Entry 7UYZ (X-ray diffraction, 2.49 A resolution); this record covers chains C and F of the 6 polymer chains in the assembly.

# Chain C
Name: Cyclic GMP-AMP synthase
Organism: Mus musculus
Notes: EC 2.7.7.86
UniProt: Q8C6L5 (CGAS_MOUSE); numbering as in UniProt (aligned over 147-507)
Amino-acid sequence (364 residues; numbered 144 to 507; the number before each row is that of its first residue):
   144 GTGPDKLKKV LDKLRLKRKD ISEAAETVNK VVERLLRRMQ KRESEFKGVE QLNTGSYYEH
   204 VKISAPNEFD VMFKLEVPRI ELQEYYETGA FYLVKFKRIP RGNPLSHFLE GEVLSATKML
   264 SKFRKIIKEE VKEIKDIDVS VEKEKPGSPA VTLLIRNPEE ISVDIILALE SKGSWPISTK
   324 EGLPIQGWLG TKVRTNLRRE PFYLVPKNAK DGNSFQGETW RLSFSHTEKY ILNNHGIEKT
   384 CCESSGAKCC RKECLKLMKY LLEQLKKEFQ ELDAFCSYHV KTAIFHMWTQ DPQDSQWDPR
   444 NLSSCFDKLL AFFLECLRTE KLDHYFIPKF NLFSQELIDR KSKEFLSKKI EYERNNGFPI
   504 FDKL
Disordered / not traced: 144-148, 184-186, 238-246, 252-255, 353-357, 507
Construct notes: expression tag (144-146)
Curated features (UniProtKB/Swiss-Prot):
  - region: Lys372 to Lys395 (DNA-binding)
  - motif: Leu154 to Leu159 (Nuclear export signal), Asp281 to Ser291 (Nuclear localization signal)
  - binding site (GTP): Thr197, Asp307, Arg364 to Glu371
  - binding site (ATP): Ser199, Glu371, Lys402, Ser420 to Lys424
  - binding site (Mg(2+)): Glu211, Asp213, Asp307
  - binding site (2',3'-cGAMP): Asp213, Gly290, Asp307, Lys350, Arg364 to Ser366
  - binding site (Zn(2+)): His378, Cys384, Cys385, Cys392
  - site: Arg241 (Arginine-anchor), Asp307, Ile308 (Cleavage)
  - modified residue: Lys156 (N6-lactoyllysine), Glu176 (PolyADP-ribosyl glutamic acid), Ser199 (Phosphoserine), Tyr201 (Phosphotyrosine), Glu272 (5-glutamyl polyglutamate), Ser291 (Phosphoserine), Glu302 (5-glutamyl glutamate), Lys372 (N6-acetyllysine), Lys382 (N6-acetyllysine), Lys402 (N6-acetyllysine), Ser420 (Phosphoserine), Lys491 (N6-methyllysine)
  - lipidation (S-palmitoyl cysteine): Cys392, Cys393, Cys459
  - cross-link (Glycyl lysine isopeptide (Lys-Gly)): Lys217 (interchain with G-Cter in SUMO), Lys271 (interchain with G-Cter in ubiquitin), Lys335 (interchain with G-Cter in SUMO), Lys372 (interchain with G-Cter in SUMO), Lys382 (interchain with G-Cter in SUMO), Lys399 (interchain with G-Cter in ubiquitin), Lys402 (interchain with G-Cter in ubiquitin), Lys409 (interchain with G-Cter in ubiquitin), Lys410 (interchain with G-Cter in ubiquitin), Lys464 (interchain with G-Cter in SUMO)
  - mutagenesis: Lys156 (K156Q: Mimics lactylation; knockin mice show higher mortality following HSV-1 infection), Asn172 (N172K: Induces alteration of the DNA-binding surface and leads to decreased synthesis of cyclic GMP-AMP (cGAMP); when associated with L-180), Glu176 (E176A: Abolished poly-ADP-ribosylation by PARP1, stimulating interferon production in knockin mice), Arg180 (R180L: Induces alteration of the DNA-binding surface and leads to decreased synthesis of cyclic GMP-AMP (cGAMP); when associated with K-182), Gly198 (G198A: Abolishes stimulation of interferon production; when associated with A-199), Ser199 (S199A: Abolishes stimulation of interferon production; when associated with A-199), Tyr201 (Y201E: Phosphomimetic mutant; reduced translocation to the nucleus following treatment with etoposide), Glu211 to Asp213 (Abolished nucleotidyltransferase activity. Does not affect nuclear localization and tethering to chromatin), Glu211 (E211A: Abolishes ability to promote type-I interferon production), Asp213 (D213A: Abolishes ability to promote type-I interferon production), Lys217 (K217R: Reduced sumoylation), Arg222 (R222E: Impaired tethering to chromatin, leading to constitutive activation in the absence of DNA), 31 further mutagenesis entries in UniProt
Ion coordination: Mg2+ site 1: Glu211, Asp213 (together with GTP); Mg2+ site 2: Glu211, Asp213, Asp307 (together with GTP); Zn2+: His378, Cys384, Cys385, Cys392
Ligand contacts: guanosine-5'-monophosphate / GTP: Gly198, Ser199, Lys205, Glu211, Asp213, Lys288, Asp307, Lys350, Arg364, Lys402, Lys409, Phe418, Cys419, Ser420, Tyr421, Lys424, His467
From the paper describing this entry:
  - mutagenesis - E211Q/D213N: abolished catalytic activity
  - specificity-determining residues: His467 (proposed by the authors, not directly observed)
  - mutagenesis - R364A (33-fold), H467A: decreased catalytic activity on ATP/GTP
  - mutagenesis - H467A (2-fold): increased catalytic activity on GTP/GTP
  - specificity-determining residues: Ile309, Arg364
  - mutagenesis - R364A (10-fold): decreased catalytic activity on GTP/GTP
  - mutagenesis - R364A (4-fold): increased catalytic activity on ATP/ATP

# Chain F
Molecule: Palindromic DNA18
Organism: DNA molecule
Sequence (18 nucleotides; each row starts with the number of its first residue):
     1 ATCTGTACAT GTACAGAT

# Interface between chain C and chain F
Contacting residue pairs - 5 pairs, chain C then chain F:
  Arg222(C) with DT12(F), phosphate contact; DA13(F), salt bridge to the phosphate
  Lys315(C) with DG11(F), sugar contact
  Arg342(C) with DA9(F), sugar contact; DT10(F), sugar contact
Interface residues without a listed pair, chain C (4 interface residues in all): Gly316

# Summary
The interface between chain C and chain F involves 4 residues on one side and 5 on the other, with 1 salt
bridge. The salt-bridged pair is Arg222(C)-DA13(F). Bound to chain C: guanosine-5'-monophosphate / GTP. From
the paper: R364A and H467A of chain C reduce catalytic activity on ATP/GTP; specificity determinants
His467(C), Ile309(C) and Arg364(C).
Chain C is Cyclic GMP-AMP synthase (Mus musculus) and chain F is Palindromic DNA18 (DNA molecule); the
structure, Structure of Ternary Complex of cGAS with dsDNA and Bound 5 -pppG(2 ,5 )pG, was determined by X-ray
diffraction (same publication as 7UUX, 7UXW, 7UYQ, 7UZR, 7V0W, 8EAE and 14 further entries).
